PDB entry 8WH4 | electron microscopy, 3.03 A resolution | chains A and C of the 7 polymer chains in the assembly

# Chain A (and C)
Name: Uncoating factor OPG117
Source organism: Monkeypox virus
Notes: chain C of this document is another copy of the same molecule, construct and numbering; everything in this record applies to it too
Reference sequence: Q5IXS3 (Q5IXS3_MONPV); residue numbers follow UniProt; this construct covers 1-785
Sequence (785 residues; row label = number of the first residue in the row):
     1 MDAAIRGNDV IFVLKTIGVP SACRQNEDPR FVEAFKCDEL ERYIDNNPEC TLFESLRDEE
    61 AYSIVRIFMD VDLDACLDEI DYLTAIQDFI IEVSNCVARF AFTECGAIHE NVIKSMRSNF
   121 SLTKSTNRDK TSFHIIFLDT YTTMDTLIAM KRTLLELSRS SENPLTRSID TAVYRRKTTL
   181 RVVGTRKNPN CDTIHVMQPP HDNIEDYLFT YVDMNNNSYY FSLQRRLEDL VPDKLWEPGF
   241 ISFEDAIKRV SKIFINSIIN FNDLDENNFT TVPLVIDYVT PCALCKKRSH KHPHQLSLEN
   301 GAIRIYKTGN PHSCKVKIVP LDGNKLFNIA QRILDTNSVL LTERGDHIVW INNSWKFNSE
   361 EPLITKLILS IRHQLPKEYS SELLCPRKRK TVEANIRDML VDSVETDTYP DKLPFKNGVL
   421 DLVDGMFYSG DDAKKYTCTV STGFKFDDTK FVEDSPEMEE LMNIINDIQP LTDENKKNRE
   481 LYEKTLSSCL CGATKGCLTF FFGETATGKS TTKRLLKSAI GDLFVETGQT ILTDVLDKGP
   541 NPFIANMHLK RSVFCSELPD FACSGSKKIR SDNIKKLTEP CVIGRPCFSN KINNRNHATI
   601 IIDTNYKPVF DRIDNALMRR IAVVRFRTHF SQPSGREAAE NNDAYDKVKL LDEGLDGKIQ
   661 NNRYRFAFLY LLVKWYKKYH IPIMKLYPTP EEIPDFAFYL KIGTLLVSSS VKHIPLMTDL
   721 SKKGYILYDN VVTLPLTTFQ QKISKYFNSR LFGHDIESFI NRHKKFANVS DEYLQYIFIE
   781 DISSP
Disordered / not traced: 1-322

# Chain A / chain C interface
Residue-residue contacts (57):
  Ile351(A) with Val401(C), hydrophobic
  Asn352(A) with Val401(C); Asp402(C), hydrogen bond
  Thr365(A) with Asp398(C), hydrogen bond
  Lys366(A) with Arg397(C); Asp398(C); Leu400(C), hydrogen bond (side chain-backbone)
  Leu369(A) with Phe327(C), hydrophobic; Asp398(C)
  Leu384(A) with Asn324(C); Phe327(C), hydrophobic; Asn395(C)
  Pro386(A) with Ala394(C), hydrophobic; Asn395(C)
  Arg387(A) with Thr391(C), hydrogen bond
  Arg389(A) with Asn395(C), hydrogen bond; Asp398(C), salt bridge
  Ala562(A) with Lys764(C); Lys765(C); Gln775(C)
  Cys563(A) with Arg762(C); His763(C), hydrogen bond (side chain-backbone); Lys764(C)
  Ser564(A) with Asn761(C); Arg762(C); Lys764(C), hydrogen bond (backbone-backbone); Phe766(C)
  Cys587(A) with Asp537(C)
  Phe588(A) with Asp537(C); Lys538(C); Gly539(C); Pro540(C); Arg585(C)
  Glu637(A) with Val711(C); Lys712(C)
  Ala638(A) with Ser710(C); Val711(C), hydrogen bond (backbone-backbone); Lys712(C), hydrogen bond (backbone-backbone)
  Ala639(A) with Val711(C)
  Glu640(A) with Val711(C), hydrogen bond (backbone-backbone)
  Asn641(A) with Val711(C), hydrogen bond (backbone-backbone); Lys712(C); His713(C), hydrogen bond (backbone-backbone); Ile714(C), hydrogen bond (backbone-backbone); Pro715(C)
  Asn642(A) with Ser710(C); Val711(C), hydrogen bond (backbone-backbone); Lys712(C); His713(C); Ile714(C); Asn730(C)
  Asp643(A) with Ile714(C); Asp729(C); Asn730(C)
  Tyr645(A) with Ser709(C), hydrogen bond (side chain-backbone); Ser710(C); Val711(C), hydrophobic
Interface residues without a listed pair, chain A (24 interface residues in all): Arg372, His754
Interface residues without a listed pair, chain C (37 interface residues in all): Gly323, Arg387, Met399, Val731, Asn768, Val769

# In short
24 residues of chain A and 37 residues of chain C are in contact; the contacts include 15 hydrogen bonds and 1
salt bridge. Polar pairs include Arg389(A)-Asp398(C), Asn352(A)-Asp402(C) and Thr365(A)-Asp398(C).
Chain A and chain C are both Uncoating factor OPG117 (Monkeypox virus); the structure, MPOX E5 hexamer ssDNA
bound apo conformation, was determined by electron microscopy together with 8WH0 and 8WH2 from the same study.
